PDB entry 6O6F | X-ray diffraction, 1.60 A resolution | chain A

# Chain A
Name: Induced myeloid leukemia cell differentiation protein Mcl-1
Organism: Homo sapiens
UniProt: Q07820 (MCL1_HUMAN); numbering as in UniProt (aligned over 172-327)
Chain sequence (158 residues; numbered 170 to 327; the number before each row is that of its first residue):
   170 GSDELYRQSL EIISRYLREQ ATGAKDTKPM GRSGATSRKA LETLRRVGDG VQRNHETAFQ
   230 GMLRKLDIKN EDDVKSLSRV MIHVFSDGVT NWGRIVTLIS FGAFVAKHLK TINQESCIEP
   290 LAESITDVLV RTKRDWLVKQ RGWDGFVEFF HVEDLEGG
Unresolved in the structure: 170, 322-327
Construct notes: expression tag (170-171)
Swiss-Prot annotation at these positions:
  - motif: A209 to N223 (BH3), H252 to A272 (BH1), D304 to F319 (BH2)
  - cross-link (Glycyl lysine isopeptide (Lys-Gly)): K194 (interchain with G-Cter in ubiquitin), K197 (interchain with G-Cter in ubiquitin)
  - mutagenesis: K194 (K194R: Reduced ubiquitination), K197 (K197R: Reduced ubiquitination), K208 (K208R: No effect on ubiquitination), K234 (K234R: No effect on ubiquitination)
Small-molecule neighbours: LOD ((3S)-5'-chloro-5-(cyclobutylmethyl)-2',3',4,5-tetrahydro-2H-spiro[1,5-benzoxazepine-3,1'-indene]-7-carboxylic acid): A227, F228, M231, L235, L246, V249, M250, V253, F254, R263, T266, L267, F270, G271, V274, L290, I294

# Summary
Bound to chain A: compound LOD. UniProt lists 4 mutagenesis sites.
Chain A is Induced myeloid leukemia cell differentiation protein Mcl-1 (Homo sapiens); the structure,
Co-crystal structure of Mcl1 with inhibitor, was determined by X-ray diffraction, deposited together with
6O6G, 6OQB, 6OQC, 6OQD and 6OQN.
